Entry 6B2Z (electron microscopy, 3.60 A resolution); this record covers chains A and i of the 38 polymer chains in the assembly.

== Chain A ==
Molecule: ATP synthase protein 8
Source organism: Saccharomyces cerevisiae (strain ATCC 204508 / S288c)
UniProt: P00856 (ATP8_YEAST); residues 1-48 here = UniProt positions 1-48
Amino-acid sequence (48 residues; each row starts with the number of its first residue):
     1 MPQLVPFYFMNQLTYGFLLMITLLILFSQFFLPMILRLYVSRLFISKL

== Chain i ==
Molecule: ATP synthase subunit j, mitochondrial
Source organism: Saccharomyces cerevisiae (strain ATCC 204508 / S288c)
UniProt: P81450 (ATP18_YEAST); numbering as in UniProt (aligned over 1-59)
Amino-acid sequence (59 residues; numbered 1 to 59; the number before each row is that of its first residue):
     1 MLKRFPTPILKVYWPFFVAGAAVYYGMSKAADLSSNTKEFINDPRNPRFA
    51 KGGKFVEVD

== Interface between chain A and chain i ==
Residue-residue contacts (25):
  Val5(A) - Phe40(i)
  Phe7(A) - Ser35(i)
  Phe7(A) - Phe40(i)  hydrophobic
  Phe7(A) - Asp43(i)
  Phe7(A) - Asn46(i)
  Tyr8(A) - Arg45(i)
  Met10(A) - Tyr24(i)  hydrophobic
  Met10(A) - Ser28(i)
  Leu13(A) - Tyr24(i)  hydrophobic
  Leu13(A) - Met27(i)  hydrophobic
  Thr14(A) - Tyr24(i)
  Leu24(A) - Tyr13(i)  hydrophobic
  Ile25(A) - Ile9(i)  hydrophobic
  Ser28(A) - Thr7(i)  hydrogen bond
  Ser28(A) - Ile9(i)
  Gln29(A) - Arg4(i)  hydrogen bond
  Gln29(A) - Phe5(i)  hydrogen bond (backbone-backbone)
  Gln29(A) - Thr7(i)
  Gln29(A) - Ile9(i)
  Phe30(A) - Leu2(i)  hydrophobic
  Phe30(A) - Arg4(i)
  Phe31(A) - Leu2(i)  hydrophobic
  Pro33(A) - Phe5(i)  hydrophobic
  Arg37(A) - Lys3(i)
  Arg37(A) - Phe5(i)
Interface residues without a listed pair, chain A (17 interface residues in all): Phe9, Phe17, Ile21
Interface residues without a listed pair, chain i (19 interface residues in all): Phe17, Gly20, Ala31, Ser34

== In short ==
17 residues of chain A and 19 residues of chain i are in contact; the contacts include 3 hydrogen bonds. Polar
pairs include Ser28(A)-Thr7(i), Gln29(A)-Arg4(i) and Gln29(A)-Phe5(i).
Chain A is ATP synthase protein 8 and chain i is ATP synthase subunit j, mitochondrial, both from
Saccharomyces cerevisiae (strain ATCC 204508 / S288c); the structure, Cryo-EM structure of the dimeric FO
region of yeast mitochondrial ATP synthase, was determined by electron microscopy together with 6B8H from the
same study.
